PDB entry 5VZC | X-ray diffraction, 1.55 A resolution | chains A and T of the 4 polymer chains in the assembly

# Chain A
Protein: DNA-directed DNA/RNA polymerase mu
From: Homo sapiens
Notes: EC 2.7.7.7
Reference sequence: Q9NP87 (DPOLM_HUMAN); numbering as in UniProt; present here: 134-397, 410-494
Chain sequence (354 residues; numbered 129 to 494; 12 numbers in that range are skipped by the numbering (no residue carries them; nothing is unmodelled there); the number before each row is that of its first residue):
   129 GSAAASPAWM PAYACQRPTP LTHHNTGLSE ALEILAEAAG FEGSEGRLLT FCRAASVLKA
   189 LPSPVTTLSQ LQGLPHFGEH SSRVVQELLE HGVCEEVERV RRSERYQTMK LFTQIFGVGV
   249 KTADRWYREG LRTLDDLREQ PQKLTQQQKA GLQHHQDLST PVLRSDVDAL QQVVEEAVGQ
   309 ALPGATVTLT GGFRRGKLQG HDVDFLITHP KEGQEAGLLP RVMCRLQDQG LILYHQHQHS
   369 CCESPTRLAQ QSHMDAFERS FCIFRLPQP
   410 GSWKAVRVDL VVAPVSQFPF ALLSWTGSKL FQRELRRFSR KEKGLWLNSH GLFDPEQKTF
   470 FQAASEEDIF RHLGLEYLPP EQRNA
Unresolved in the structure: 129-137, 366-384
Differences from the reference sequence: expression tag (129-133); linker (410); engineered mutation Ser433 (Gly in Q9NP87)
Bound ions: Na+ site 1: Thr241, Ile243, Val246 (shared with 1 residue of chain P); Mg2+: Asp330, Asp332 (together with dTTP) (shared with 1 residue of chain P); Na+ site 2: Asp330, Asp332, Asp418 (shared with 2 residues of chain P)
Residues lining bound ligands: dTTP (TTP): Gly319, Gly320, Arg323, Lys325, His329, Asp330, Asp332
Reported in the primary citation:
  - mutagenesis - H329A (27-fold), W434A (23-fold), W434H (8.8-fold): decreased catalytic activity
  - mutagenesis - W434A (Kd 79.1 uM), W434H (Kd 61.1 uM): decreased binding to UTP

# Chain T
Molecule: 9-nt DNA strand
Sequence (9 nucleotides; row label = number of the first residue in the row):
     1 CGGCATACG

# Interface between chain A and chain T
Pairs across the interface (25; chain A residue first):
  Gly174(A) with DC4(T), base contact
  Leu177(A) with DC4(T), phosphate contact; DA5(T), phosphate contact
  Gln364(A) with DG9(T), phosphate contact
  His365(A) with DG9(T), phosphate contact
  Phe385(A) with DG9(T), phosphate contact
  Glu386(A) with DC8(T), sugar contact; DG9(T), hydrogen bond to the phosphate
  Arg387(A) with DA7(T), hydrogen bond to the base; DC8(T), hydrogen bond to the sugar; DG9(T), hydrogen bond to the phosphate
  Phe389(A) with DG9(T), sugar contact
  Lys438(A) with DA5(T), base contact
  Arg442(A) with DA5(T), salt bridge to the phosphate
  Arg445(A) with DA5(T), hydrogen bond to the base; DT6(T), hydrogen bond to the base
  Arg446(A) with DA5(T), sugar contact
  Arg449(A) with DT6(T), salt bridge to the phosphate
  Lys450(A) with DG3(T), hydrogen bond to the phosphate; DC4(T), salt bridge to the phosphate
  Leu456(A) with DT6(T), sugar contact
  Asn457(A) with DT6(T), phosphate contact; DA7(T), hydrogen bond to the phosphate
  His459(A) with DA7(T), hydrogen bond to the phosphate; DC8(T), salt bridge to the phosphate
Also at the interface, not in a pair above, chain A (18 interface residues in all): Arg181

# Summary
18 residues of chain A face 7 of chain T across their interface; the contacts include 9 hydrogen bonds and 4
salt bridges. Polar contacts include Arg387(A)-DA7(T), Arg445(A)-DA5(T) and Arg445(A)-DT6(T). The paper
reports that H329A, W434A and W434H of chain A reduce catalytic activity; W434A and W434H of chain A reduce
binding to UTP.
Here chain A is DNA-directed DNA/RNA polymerase mu (Homo sapiens) and chain T is a 9-nt DNA strand. Entry 5VZC
(Post-catalytic complex of human Polymerase Mu (G433S) mutant with incoming dTTP) was determined by X-ray
diffraction, deposited together with 5TWP, 5TWQ, 5TWR, 5TWS, 5VZ7, 5VZ8 and 9 further entries.
